Entry 5IZ8 (X-ray diffraction, 3.06 A resolution); this record covers chains A and C.

[Chain A]
Molecule: Adenomatous polyposis coli protein
From: Homo sapiens
UniProtKB: P25054 (APC_HUMAN); residue numbers follow UniProt; this construct covers 407-751
Amino-acid sequence (354 residues; numbered 398 to 751; the number before each row is that of its first residue):
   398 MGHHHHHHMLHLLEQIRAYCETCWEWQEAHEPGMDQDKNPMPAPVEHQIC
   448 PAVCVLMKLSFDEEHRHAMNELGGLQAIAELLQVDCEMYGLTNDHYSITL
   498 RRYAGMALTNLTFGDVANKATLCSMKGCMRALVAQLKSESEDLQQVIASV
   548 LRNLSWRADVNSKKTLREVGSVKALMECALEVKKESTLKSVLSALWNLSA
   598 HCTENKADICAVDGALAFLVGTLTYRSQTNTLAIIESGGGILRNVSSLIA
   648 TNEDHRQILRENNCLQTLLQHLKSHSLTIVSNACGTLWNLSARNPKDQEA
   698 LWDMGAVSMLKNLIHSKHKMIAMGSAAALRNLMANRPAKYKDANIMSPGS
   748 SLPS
Unresolved in the structure: 398-400, 744-751
Differences from the reference sequence: expression tag (398-406)
Curated features (UniProtKB/Swiss-Prot):
  - modified residue (Phosphoserine): Ser744, Ser748

[Chain C]
Molecule: Ace-ala-gly-glu-ala-leu-ala-asp-NH2
Amino-acid sequence (9 residues; numbered 0 to 8; the number before each row is that of its first residue; numbering starts at 0):
     0 XAGEALADX
Modified positions: ACE (acetyl group) at position 0; NH2 (amino group) at position 8

[Interface between chain A and chain C]
Contacting residue pairs (29; chain A residue first):
  Phe458(A) with Ala6(C)
  Arg463(A) with Leu5(C)
  Met503(A) with Ala6(C), hydrophobic; Asp7(C)
  Thr506(A) with Ala4(C); Ala6(C)
  Asn507(A) with Leu5(C); Ala6(C), hydrogen bond (side chain-backbone)
  Phe510(A) with Glu3(C); Ala4(C); Leu5(C), hydrophobic
  Gly511(A) with Glu3(C), hydrogen bond (backbone-side chain)
  Lys516(A) with Glu3(C), salt bridge
  Gln542(A) with Asp7(C), hydrogen bond
  Arg549(A) with Ala1(C), hydrogen bond (side chain-backbone); Gly2(C), hydrogen bond (side chain-backbone); Glu3(C); Ala4(C)
  Asn550(A) with Glu3(C); Ala4(C), hydrogen bond (side chain-backbone)
  Trp553(A) with ACE_0(C); Gly2(C); Glu3(C)
  Ser590(A) with Ala1(C)
  Trp593(A) with ACE_0(C); Ala1(C)
  Asn594(A) with ACE_0(C); Ala1(C), hydrogen bond (side chain-backbone); Gly2(C), hydrogen bond (side chain-backbone)
Also at the interface, not in a pair above, chain A (17 interface residues in all): Thr509, Ser587

[Overview]
17 residues of chain A face 8 of chain C across their interface, with 8 hydrogen bonds and 1 salt bridge.
Polar contacts include Lys516(A)-Glu3(C), Asn507(A)-Ala6(C) and Gly511(A)-Glu3(C).
Here chain A is Adenomatous polyposis coli protein (Homo sapiens) and chain C is
Ace-ala-gly-glu-ala-leu-ala-asp-NH2. Entry 5IZ8 (Protein-protein interaction) was determined by X-ray
diffraction (same publication as 5IZ6, 5IZ9, 5IZA and 5B6G).
